PDB entry 3WXY | X-ray diffraction, 1.71 A resolution | chains A and B

Chain A (and B):
Molecule: Putative uncharacterized protein csyB
From: Aspergillus oryzae
Notes: chain B of this document is another copy of the same molecule, construct and numbering; everything in this record applies to it too
Reference sequence: Q53U84 (Q53U84_ASPOZ); residues 1-397 here = UniProt positions 1-397
Sequence (417 residues; row label = number of the first residue in the row; numbers below 1 keep their minus sign (Met-19 is residue -19)):
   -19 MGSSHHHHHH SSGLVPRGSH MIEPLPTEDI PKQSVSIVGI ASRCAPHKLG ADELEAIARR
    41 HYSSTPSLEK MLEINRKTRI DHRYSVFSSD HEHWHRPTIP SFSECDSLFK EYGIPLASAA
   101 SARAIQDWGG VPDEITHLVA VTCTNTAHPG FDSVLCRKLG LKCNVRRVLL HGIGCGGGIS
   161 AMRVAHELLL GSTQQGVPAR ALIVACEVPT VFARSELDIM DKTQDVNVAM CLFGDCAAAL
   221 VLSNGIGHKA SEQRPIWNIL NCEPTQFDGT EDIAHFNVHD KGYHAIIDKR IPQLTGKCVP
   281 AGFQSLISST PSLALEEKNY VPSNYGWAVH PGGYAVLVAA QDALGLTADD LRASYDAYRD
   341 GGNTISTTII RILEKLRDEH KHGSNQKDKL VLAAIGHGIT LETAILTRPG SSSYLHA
Unresolved in the structure: -19 to 13, 390-397
Differences from the reference sequence: expression tag (-19 to 0)
Ligand contacts: coenzyme A (COA): Lys50, Glu53, Ile54, Lys57, Thr58, Cys155, Val206, Val208, Leu212, Phe213, Ile267, Asp268, Lys269, Ile271, Pro272, Gly312, Gly313, Tyr314, Ala315, Val316, Tyr338, Asn343
What the authors report for this chain:
  - catalytic residues: Cys155, His310, Asn343, His377
  - mutagenesis - A265F, A265V: decreased catalytic activity
  - mutagenesis - C123A, C123S, I375F: unchanged catalytic activity
  - self-association interface (contacts with another copy of this molecule): His128
  - binding site for coenzyme A: Ile271
  - mutagenesis - I375W, H377F, H377P: abolished catalytic activity
  - mutagenesis - I375F (1.2-fold): increased catalytic activity on beta-ketoacyl diketide-NAC
  - specificity-determining residues: Ile375

Interface between chain A and chain B:
Pairs across the interface (122):
  Ser81(A) with Asp260(B)
  Phe82(A) with Phe82(B), hydrophobic; Val258(B), hydrophobic; His259(B); Asp260(B), hydrogen bond (backbone-side chain)
  Ser83(A) with Val258(B)
  Asp86(A) with Val258(B)
  His117(A) with Glu167(B), salt bridge
  Cys123(A) with His128(B)
  Thr126(A) with His151(B), hydrogen bond; Val258(B); Tyr263(B), hydrogen bond
  Ala127(A) with Gly152(B)
  His128(A) with Cys123(B); Gly152(B); Ile153(B); His255(B); Phe256(B), hydrogen bond (side chain-backbone); Tyr263(B); His377(B)
  Pro129(A) with Gly152(B); Ala254(B); His255(B); His377(B); Gly378(B)
  Gly130(A) with Gly152(B), hydrogen bond (backbone-backbone)
  Ser133(A) with Gln246(B), hydrogen bond; Gly378(B)
  Cys136(A) with Gln246(B)
  Arg137(A) with Glu251(B), salt bridge
  Cys143(A) with Thr245(B); Gln246(B), hydrogen bond (backbone-backbone)
  Asn144(A) with Glu243(B); Pro244(B), hydrogen bond (side chain-backbone); Thr245(B), hydrogen bond
  Val145(A) with Pro244(B)
  Arg146(A) with Arg163(B); Glu167(B), salt bridge; Cys242(B), hydrogen bond (side chain-backbone); Glu243(B), salt bridge; Pro244(B)
  Arg147(A) with Arg163(B), hydrogen bond (backbone-side chain); Gln246(B), hydrogen bond; His377(B); Thr380(B), hydrogen bond
  Val148(A) with Leu150(B), hydrophobic; Val164(B), hydrophobic
  Leu149(A) with Leu149(B); Leu150(B); His151(B), hydrogen bond (backbone-backbone)
  Leu150(A) with Val148(B), hydrophobic; Leu149(B)
  His151(A) with Thr126(B), hydrogen bond; Leu149(B), hydrogen bond (backbone-backbone); His151(B)
  Gly152(A) with Ala127(B); His128(B); Pro129(B); Gly130(B), hydrogen bond (backbone-backbone)
  Ile153(A) with His128(B)
  Arg163(A) with Arg146(B); Arg147(B), hydrogen bond (side chain-backbone)
  Val164(A) with Val148(B), hydrophobic; Leu168(B)
  Glu167(A) with His117(B), salt bridge; Arg146(B), salt bridge; Glu167(B); Leu168(B); Gly171(B)
  Leu168(A) with Val164(B); Glu167(B); Leu168(B), hydrophobic
  Leu170(A) with Gly171(B); Gln174(B); Gln175(B)
  Gly171(A) with Glu167(B); Leu170(B); Gly171(B)
  Thr173(A) with Gln174(B)
  Gln174(A) with Leu170(B); Thr173(B); Gln174(B)
  Gln175(A) with Leu170(B)
  Cys242(A) with Arg146(B), hydrogen bond (backbone-side chain)
  Glu243(A) with Asn144(B)
  Pro244(A) with Asn144(B); Val145(B); Arg146(B)
  Thr245(A) with Cys143(B); Asn144(B), hydrogen bond
  Gln246(A) with Ser133(B), hydrogen bond; Cys136(B); Arg137(B); Cys143(B), hydrogen bond (backbone-backbone); Arg147(B), hydrogen bond
  Phe247(A) with Arg137(B), hydrogen bond (backbone-side chain)
  Asp248(A) with Arg137(B), salt bridge
  Thr250(A) with Arg137(B)
  Glu251(A) with Arg137(B), salt bridge
  His255(A) with His128(B); Pro129(B)
  Phe256(A) with His128(B), hydrogen bond (backbone-backbone)
  Val258(A) with Phe82(B), hydrophobic; Ser83(B); Asp86(B); Thr126(B)
  His259(A) with Phe82(B)
  Asp260(A) with Ser81(B); Phe82(B), hydrogen bond (side chain-backbone); Asp260(B); Lys261(B), salt bridge
  Lys261(A) with Asp260(B), salt bridge
  Tyr263(A) with Thr126(B), hydrogen bond; His128(B)
  Ser285(A) with Asn144(B)
  His377(A) with His128(B); Pro129(B); Arg147(B)
  Gly378(A) with Pro129(B); Ser133(B); Arg137(B), hydrogen bond (backbone-side chain)
  Thr380(A) with Arg147(B), hydrogen bond
Interface residues without a listed pair, chain A (60 interface residues in all): Gly154, Ser172, Gly249, Ala254, Asn257, Ile379
Interface residues without a listed pair, chain B (54 interface residues in all): Gly154, Asp248, Asn257

Overview:
60 residues of chain A face 54 of chain B across their interface; the contacts include 29 hydrogen bonds and
10 salt bridges. Polar pairs include His117(A)-Glu167(B), Arg137(A)-Glu251(B) and Arg146(A)-Glu167(B). From
the paper: catalytic residues Cys155(A), His310(A) and Asn343(A) among others; I375W, H377F and H377P of chain
A abolish catalytic activity; 8 substitutions were tested in all.
Chain A and chain B are both Putative uncharacterized protein csyB (Aspergillus oryzae); the structure,
Crystal structure of CsyB complexed with CoA-SH, was determined by X-ray diffraction together with 3WXZ and
3WY0 from the same study.
